Entry 7X5O (X-ray diffraction, 2.62 A resolution); this record covers chains A and B.

[Chain A (and B)]
Name: Serine hydroxymethyltransferase
Source organism: Enterococcus faecium
Notes: EC 2.1.2.1; chain B of this document is another copy of the same molecule, construct and numbering; everything in this record applies to it too
UniProt: A0A133CK16 (A0A133CK16_ENTFC); residue numbers follow UniProt; this construct covers 2-414
Sequence (417 residues; each row starts with the number of its first residue; numbers below 1 keep their minus sign (Gly-2 is residue -2)):
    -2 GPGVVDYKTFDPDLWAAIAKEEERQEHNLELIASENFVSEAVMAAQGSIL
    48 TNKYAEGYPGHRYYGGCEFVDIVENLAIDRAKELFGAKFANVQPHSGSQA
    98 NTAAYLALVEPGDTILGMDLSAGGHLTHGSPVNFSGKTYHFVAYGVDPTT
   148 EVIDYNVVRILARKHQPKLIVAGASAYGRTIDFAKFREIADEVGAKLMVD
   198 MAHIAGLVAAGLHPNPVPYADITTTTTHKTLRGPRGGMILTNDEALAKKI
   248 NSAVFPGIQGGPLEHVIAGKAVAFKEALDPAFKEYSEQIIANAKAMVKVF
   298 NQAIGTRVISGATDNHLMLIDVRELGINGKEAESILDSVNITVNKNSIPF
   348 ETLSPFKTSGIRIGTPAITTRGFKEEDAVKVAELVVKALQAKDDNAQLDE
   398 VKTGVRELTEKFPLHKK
Unresolved in the structure: -2 to 2, 414 (chain B: -2 to 1, 414)
Construct notes: expression tag (-2 to 0)
Ligand contacts:
  - N-pyridoxyl-glycine-5-monophosphate (PLG; N-glycine-[3-hydroxy-2-methyl-5-phosphonooxymethyl-pyridin-4-yl-methane]), molecule 1: Ser31, Ser93, Gly94, Ser95, Asn98, His122, Thr124, His125, Ala171, Ser172, Asp197, Ala199, His200, Thr223, His225, Lys226, Arg359
  - N-pyridoxyl-glycine-5-monophosphate (PLG), molecule 2: Tyr51, Tyr61, Gly257, Gly258
  - 5-methyltetrahydrofolate (THH; N-[4-({[(6S)-2-amino-4-hydroxy-5-methyl-5,6,7,8-tetrahydropteridin-6-yl]methyl}amino)benzoyl]-L-glutamic acid), molecule 1: Glu53, Tyr60, Tyr61, Phe252, Pro253
  - 5-methyltetrahydrofolate (THH), molecule 2: Leu117, Gly120, Gly121, His122, Leu123, Val129, Ser172, Ala173, Asn341, Asn343, Ser351, Pro352, Phe353, Arg359
  - 5-methyltetrahydrofolate (THH), molecule 3: Asp144, Pro145, Asp151, Val154, Ile157, Phe347
Reported in the primary citation:
  - binding site for 5-methyltetrahydrofolate: Glu53, Leu117, Ser118, Gly121, Leu123, Asn343, Ser344

[Chain A / chain B interface]
Pairs across the interface - 172 pairs, chain A then chain B:
  Tyr4(A) - Glu37(B)
  Tyr4(A) - Ala38(B)  hydrophobic
  Tyr4(A) - Ala41(B)
  Phe7(A) - Lys272(B)  hydrogen bond (backbone-side chain)
  Phe7(A) - Glu273(B)
  Phe7(A) - Asp276(B)
  Asp8(A) - Arg77(B)  salt bridge
  Asp8(A) - Ala268(B)
  Asp8(A) - Val269(B)
  Asp8(A) - Lys272(B)
  Asp10(A) - Leu73(B)
  Leu11(A) - Leu73(B)  hydrophobic
  Leu11(A) - Ala265(B)
  Leu11(A) - Ala268(B)  hydrophobic
  Leu11(A) - Val269(B)  hydrophobic
  Trp12(A) - Ala38(B)
  Trp12(A) - Ala41(B)  hydrophobic
  Trp12(A) - Ala42(B)
  Ala14(A) - Phe66(B)
  Ala14(A) - Ile69(B)  hydrophobic
  Ala14(A) - Val70(B)  hydrophobic
  Ile15(A) - Ile46(B)
  Lys17(A) - Phe66(B)
  Glu18(A) - Ile46(B)
  Glu18(A) - Leu47(B)
  Glu18(A) - Lys50(B)
  Glu18(A) - Phe66(B)
  Glu19(A) - Ile46(B)
  Arg21(A) - Lys50(B)
  Arg21(A) - Gly63(B)  hydrogen bond (side chain-backbone)
  Arg21(A) - Phe66(B)
  Gln22(A) - Ile46(B)  hydrogen bond (side chain-backbone)
  Gln22(A) - Asn49(B)  hydrogen bond
  Ile29(A) - Lys50(B)
  Ile29(A) - Tyr61(B)  hydrophobic
  Ile29(A) - Gly62(B)
  Ser31(A) - Tyr51(B)
  Glu32(A) - Asn49(B)
  Glu32(A) - Lys50(B)  salt bridge
  Glu32(A) - Tyr51(B)  hydrogen bond (side chain-backbone)
  Asn33(A) - Asn49(B)
  Phe34(A) - Asn49(B)
  Val35(A) - Thr48(B)
  Val35(A) - Asn49(B)  hydrogen bond (backbone-side chain)
  Glu37(A) - Tyr4(B)
  Ala38(A) - Tyr4(B)  hydrophobic
  Ala38(A) - Trp12(B)
  Met40(A) - Gly44(B)
  Met40(A) - Ser45(B)
  Met40(A) - Ile46(B)  hydrophobic
  Ala41(A) - Tyr4(B)
  Ala41(A) - Trp12(B)  hydrophobic
  Ala42(A) - Trp12(B)
  Gln43(A) - Gln43(B)
  Gln43(A) - Thr48(B)  hydrogen bond
  Gln43(A) - His262(B)  hydrogen bond
  Gly44(A) - Met40(B)
  Gly44(A) - Gly44(B)
  Ser45(A) - Met40(B)
  Ile46(A) - Glu18(B)
  Ile46(A) - Glu19(B)
  Ile46(A) - Gln22(B)  hydrogen bond (backbone-side chain)
  Ile46(A) - Met40(B)  hydrophobic
  Ile46(A) - His412(B)
  Leu47(A) - Glu18(B)
  Thr48(A) - Val35(B)
  Thr48(A) - Gln43(B)  hydrogen bond
  Thr48(A) - Arg232(B)  hydrogen bond (backbone-side chain)
  Asn49(A) - Gln22(B)  hydrogen bond
  Asn49(A) - Glu32(B)
  Asn49(A) - Asn33(B)
  Asn49(A) - Phe34(B)
  Asn49(A) - Val35(B)  hydrogen bond (side chain-backbone)
  Asn49(A) - Arg232(B)
  Lys50(A) - Glu18(B)
  Lys50(A) - Arg21(B)
  Lys50(A) - Ile29(B)
  Lys50(A) - Glu32(B)  salt bridge
  Lys50(A) - Arg232(B)  hydrogen bond (backbone-side chain)
  Tyr51(A) - Ser31(B)
  Tyr51(A) - Glu32(B)  hydrogen bond (backbone-side chain)
  Tyr51(A) - His225(B)  hydrogen bond
  Tyr51(A) - Lys226(B)  hydrogen bond
  Tyr51(A) - Arg232(B)
  His58(A) - Phe353(B)
  Arg59(A) - Lys342(B)
  Arg59(A) - Phe353(B)
  Tyr60(A) - Asn341(B)
  Tyr60(A) - Pro352(B)
  Tyr60(A) - Phe353(B)  hydrophobic
  Tyr61(A) - Ile29(B)  hydrophobic
  Tyr61(A) - Glu330(B)
  Tyr61(A) - Asn341(B)
  Tyr61(A) - Arg359(B)
  Gly62(A) - Ile29(B)
  Gly62(A) - Glu330(B)
  Gly62(A) - Thr339(B)
  Gly62(A) - Val340(B)  hydrogen bond (backbone-backbone)
  Gly63(A) - Arg21(B)  hydrogen bond (backbone-side chain)
  Gly63(A) - Asp334(B)
  Gly63(A) - Thr339(B)
  Glu65(A) - Arg21(B)
  Phe66(A) - Ala14(B)
  Phe66(A) - Lys17(B)
  Phe66(A) - Glu18(B)
  Phe66(A) - Arg21(B)
  Ile69(A) - Ala14(B)  hydrophobic
  Val70(A) - Leu11(B)  hydrophobic
  Val70(A) - Ala14(B)  hydrophobic
  Leu73(A) - Leu11(B)  hydrophobic
  Arg77(A) - Asp8(B)  salt bridge
  His92(A) - His92(B)
  His92(A) - Ser93(B)
  His92(A) - Gln96(B)
  Ser93(A) - His92(B)
  Ser95(A) - Ile255(B)
  Ser95(A) - Gln256(B)
  Ser95(A) - Gly257(B)  hydrogen bond (side chain-backbone)
  Gln96(A) - His92(B)
  Gln96(A) - Gln96(B)
  Gln96(A) - Ile255(B)  hydrogen bond (side chain-backbone)
  Gln96(A) - Gln256(B)
  Leu123(A) - Pro253(B)  hydrophobic
  Val129(A) - Pro253(B)
  Val129(A) - Gly254(B)
  Asn130(A) - Pro253(B)  hydrogen bond (side chain-backbone)
  Asn130(A) - Gly254(B)  hydrogen bond (side chain-backbone)
  Phe131(A) - Gly254(B)  hydrogen bond (backbone-backbone)
  His225(A) - Tyr51(B)  hydrogen bond
  Lys226(A) - Tyr51(B)
  Arg232(A) - Thr48(B)  hydrogen bond (side chain-backbone)
  Arg232(A) - Asn49(B)  hydrogen bond (side chain-backbone)
  Arg232(A) - Lys50(B)  hydrogen bond (side chain-backbone)
  Arg232(A) - Tyr51(B)
  Arg232(A) - Pro259(B)
  Arg232(A) - Leu260(B)
  Arg232(A) - His262(B)
  Phe252(A) - Leu123(B)  hydrophobic
  Pro253(A) - Leu123(B)  hydrophobic
  Pro253(A) - Val129(B)
  Pro253(A) - Asn130(B)  hydrogen bond (backbone-side chain)
  Gly254(A) - Val129(B)
  Gly254(A) - Asn130(B)  hydrogen bond (backbone-side chain)
  Gly254(A) - Phe131(B)  hydrogen bond (backbone-backbone)
  Ile255(A) - Ser95(B)
  Ile255(A) - Gln96(B)  hydrogen bond (backbone-side chain)
  Gln256(A) - Ser95(B)
  Gly257(A) - Ser95(B)  hydrogen bond (backbone-side chain)
  Pro259(A) - Arg232(B)
  Leu260(A) - Arg232(B)
  His262(A) - Gln43(B)  hydrogen bond
  Ala268(A) - Leu11(B)  hydrophobic
  Val269(A) - Asp8(B)
  Val269(A) - Leu11(B)  hydrophobic
  Lys272(A) - Phe7(B)  hydrogen bond (side chain-backbone)
  Lys272(A) - Asp8(B)
  Glu273(A) - Phe7(B)
  Asp276(A) - Phe7(B)
  Glu330(A) - Tyr61(B)
  Glu330(A) - Gly62(B)
  Asp334(A) - Gly62(B)
  Asp334(A) - Gly63(B)  hydrogen bond (side chain-backbone)
  Thr339(A) - Gly62(B)
  Thr339(A) - Gly63(B)
  Val340(A) - Gly62(B)  hydrogen bond (backbone-backbone)
  Asn341(A) - Tyr60(B)
  Asn341(A) - Tyr61(B)
  Lys342(A) - Arg59(B)
  Phe353(A) - His58(B)
  Phe353(A) - Arg59(B)
  Phe353(A) - Tyr60(B)  hydrophobic
  His412(A) - Ile46(B)
Other interface residues (no listed pair), chain A (85 interface residues in all): Glu53, Val67, His122, Pro231, Ala265, Pro352, Arg359
Other interface residues (no listed pair), chain B (84 interface residues in all): Asp10, Ile15, Glu27, Glu53, His122, Pro231, Phe252

[Overview]
Chain A and chain B form an interface of 85 and 84 residues respectively; the contacts include 37 hydrogen
bonds and 4 salt bridges. Polar pairs include Asp8(A)-Arg77(B), Glu32(A)-Lys50(B) and Phe7(A)-Lys272(B).
Ligands of chain A: 3 copies of 5-methyltetrahydrofolate and N-pyridoxyl-glycine-5-monophosphate. From the
paper: a binding site for 5-methyltetrahydrofolate at Glu53(A), Leu117(A) and Ser118(A) among others.
Chain A and chain B are both Serine hydroxymethyltransferase (Enterococcus faecium); the structure, Crystal
structure of E. faecium SHMT in complex with Me-THF and PLP-Gly, was determined by X-ray diffraction,
deposited together with 7X5N.
